Entry 8XJY (electron microscopy, 3.29 A resolution); this record covers chains B and D of the 4 polymer chains in the assembly.

== Chain B ==
Protein: Polyketide synthase
From: Escherichia coli
Notes: EC 2.3.1.41; fragment: KS-AT didomain
UniProtKB: Q0P7J9 (Q0P7J9_ECOLX); numbering as in UniProt (aligned over 1-895)
Amino-acid sequence (921 residues; row label = number of the first residue in the row):
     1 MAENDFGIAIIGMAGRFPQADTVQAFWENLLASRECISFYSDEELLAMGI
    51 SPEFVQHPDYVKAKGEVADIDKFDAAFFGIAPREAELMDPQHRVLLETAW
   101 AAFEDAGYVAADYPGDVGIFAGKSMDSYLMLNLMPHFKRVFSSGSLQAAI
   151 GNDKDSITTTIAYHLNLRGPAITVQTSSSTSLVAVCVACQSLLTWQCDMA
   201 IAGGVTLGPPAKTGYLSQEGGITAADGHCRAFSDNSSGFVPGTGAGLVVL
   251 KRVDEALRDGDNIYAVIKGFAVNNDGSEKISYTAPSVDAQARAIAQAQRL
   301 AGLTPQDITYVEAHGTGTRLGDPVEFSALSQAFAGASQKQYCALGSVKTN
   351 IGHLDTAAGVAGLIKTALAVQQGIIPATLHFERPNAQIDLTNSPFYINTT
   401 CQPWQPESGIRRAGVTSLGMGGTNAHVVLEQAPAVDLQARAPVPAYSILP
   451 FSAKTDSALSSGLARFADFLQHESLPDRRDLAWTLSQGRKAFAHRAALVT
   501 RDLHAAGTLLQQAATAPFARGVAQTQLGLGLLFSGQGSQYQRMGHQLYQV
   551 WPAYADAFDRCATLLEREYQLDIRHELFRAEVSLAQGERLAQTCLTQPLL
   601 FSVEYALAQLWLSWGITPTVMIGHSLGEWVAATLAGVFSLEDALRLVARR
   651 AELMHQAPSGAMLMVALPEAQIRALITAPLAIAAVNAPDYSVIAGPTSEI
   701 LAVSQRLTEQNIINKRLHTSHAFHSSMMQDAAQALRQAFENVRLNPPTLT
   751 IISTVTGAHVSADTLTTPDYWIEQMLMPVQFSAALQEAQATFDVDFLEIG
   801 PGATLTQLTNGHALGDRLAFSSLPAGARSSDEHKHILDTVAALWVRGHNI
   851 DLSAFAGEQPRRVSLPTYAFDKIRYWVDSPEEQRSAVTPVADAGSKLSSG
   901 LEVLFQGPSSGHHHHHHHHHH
Disordered / not traced: 1-6, 881-921
Sequence notes: expression tag (896-921)
What the authors report for this chain:
  - conformationally variable residues (order/disorder transition): Pro135 to Gly151
  - catalytic residues: Ser178, His314, His353 (citing earlier work)
  - mutagenesis - M125A, S177A, T283A, T316A, T318A: unchanged catalytic activity
  - mutagenesis - S178A, H314A, H353A, D355A, S417A, M420A: abolished catalytic activity
  - catalytic residues: Asp355 (from molecular simulation)

== Chain D ==
Protein: Polyketide synthase
From: Escherichia coli
Notes: EC 2.3.1.41; fragment: acp
UniProtKB: Q0P7J9 (Q0P7J9_ECOLX); numbering as in UniProt (aligned over 896-1010)
Amino-acid sequence (141 residues; each row starts with the number of its first residue):
   896 VIPSEPSVRRQPRPAFSVPYAAPESKTQRGLVAICEALLGIDGLGIDDNF
   946 FEAGGHSLMLGMLLAQVQERFAVTLSFFDVMEDASVRALAQLVEQEQQDD
   996 GGSALAVLVNDMINEKLSSGLEVLFQGPSSGHHHHHHHHHH
Disordered / not traced: 896-915, 935-943, 967-970, 995-1036
Sequence notes: expression tag (1011-1036)
What the authors report for this chain:
  - post-translational modification sites: Ser952

== Interface between chain B and chain D ==
Contacting residue pairs (7):
  Glu53(B) - Phe973(D)
  His57(B) - Met976(D)
  Leu216(B) - Met976(D)  hydrophobic
  Gln218(B) - Phe946(D)
  Gln218(B) - Met976(D)  hydrogen bond (side chain-backbone)
  Glu219(B) - Asn944(D)
  Glu219(B) - Phe946(D)
Other interface residues (no listed pair), chain B (6 interface residues in all): Gly220
Other interface residues (no listed pair), chain D (6 interface residues in all): Glu947, Glu977

== Summary ==
Chain B and chain D each contribute 6 residues to their interface; the contacts include 1 hydrogen bond. Its
one hydrogen-bonded contact is Gln218(B)-Met976(D). The paper reports catalytic residues Ser178(B), His314(B)
and His353(B) among others; S178A, H314A and H353A of chain B, among others, abolish catalytic activity; 11
substitutions were tested in all.
Here chain B is Polyketide synthase and chain D is Polyketide synthase, both from Escherichia coli. Entry 8XJY
(Cryo-EM structure of colibactin assembly line polyketide synthase ClbI KS-AT didomain crosslinked with ClbI
ACP) was determined by electron microscopy (same publication as 8XBL, 8XJT, 8XJU and 8XJZ).
